7VV4 - chains R and L; structure by electron microscopy, 2.97 A resolution.

# Chain R
Molecule: Mas-related G-protein coupled receptor member X2
Source organism: Homo sapiens
Reference sequence: Q96LB1 (MRGX2_HUMAN); residue numbers follow UniProt; this construct covers 1-330
Chain sequence (330 residues; each row starts with the number of its first residue):
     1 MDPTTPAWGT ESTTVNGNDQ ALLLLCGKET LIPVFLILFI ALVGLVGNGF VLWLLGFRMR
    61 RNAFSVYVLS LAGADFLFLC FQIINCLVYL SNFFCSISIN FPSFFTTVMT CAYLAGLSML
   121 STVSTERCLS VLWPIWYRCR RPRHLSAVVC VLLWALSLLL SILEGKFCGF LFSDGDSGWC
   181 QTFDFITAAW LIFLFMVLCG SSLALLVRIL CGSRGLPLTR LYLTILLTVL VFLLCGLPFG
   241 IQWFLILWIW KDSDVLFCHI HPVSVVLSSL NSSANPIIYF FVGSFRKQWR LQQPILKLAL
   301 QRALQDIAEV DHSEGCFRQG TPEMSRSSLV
Not modelled in the structure: 1-26, 290-330
Disulfide bonds: Cys-168/Cys-180

# Chain L
Molecule: circular cortistatin-14
Reference sequence: O00230 (CORT_HUMAN); residues 21-34 here correspond to UniProt positions 92-105 (UniProt number = residue number + 71)
Chain sequence (14 residues; each row starts with the number of its first residue):
    21 PCKNFFWKTF SSCK
Not modelled in the structure: 27-34
Sequence notes: conflict Lys-23 (Arg94 in O00230)

# Interface between chain R and chain L
Pairs across the interface (16; chain R residue first):
  Thr-106(R) with Phe-26(L)
  Met-109(R) with Phe-26(L), hydrophobic
  Glu-164(R) with Lys-23(L), salt bridge
  Cys-168(R) with Pro-21(L); Cys-22(L), hydrogen bond (backbone-backbone)
  Gly-169(R) with Pro-21(L)
  Phe-170(R) with Lys-23(L)
  Ser-177(R) with Cys-22(L), hydrogen bond
  Asp-184(R) with Lys-23(L), salt bridge
  Trp-243(R) with Lys-23(L); Phe-26(L), hydrophobic
  Trp-248(R) with Lys-23(L)
  Phe-257(R) with Asn-24(L); Phe-25(L); Phe-26(L), hydrophobic
  His-261(R) with Phe-26(L)
Interface residues without a listed pair, chain R (21 interface residues in all): Gln-82, Asn-85, Ser-103, Asp-174, Gly-175, Asp-176, Cys-180, Phe-244, Leu-247

# Summary
Chain R and chain L form an interface of 21 and 6 residues respectively; the contacts include 2 hydrogen bonds
and 2 salt bridges. Polar pairs include Glu-164(R)/Lys-23(L), Asp-184(R)/Lys-23(L) and Ser-177(R)/Cys-22(L).
Here chain R is Mas-related G-protein coupled receptor member X2 (Homo sapiens) and chain L is circular
cortistatin-14. Entry 7VV4 (Cryo-EM structure of pseudoallergen receptor MRGPRX2 complex with linear
cortistatin-14, local) was determined by electron microscopy together with 7VDH, 7VDL, 7VDM, 7VUY, 7VUZ, 7VV0,
7VV3 and 7VV5 from the same study.
